4UHL - chain A; structure by X-ray diffraction, 2.50 A resolution.

[Chain A]
Name: Sterol 14-alpha demethylase
Organism: Homo sapiens
Notes: EC 1.14.13.70
Reference sequence: Q16850 (CP51A_HUMAN); residue numbers follow UniProt; this construct covers 61-503
Chain sequence (446 residues; numbered 58 to 503; the number before each row is that of its first residue):
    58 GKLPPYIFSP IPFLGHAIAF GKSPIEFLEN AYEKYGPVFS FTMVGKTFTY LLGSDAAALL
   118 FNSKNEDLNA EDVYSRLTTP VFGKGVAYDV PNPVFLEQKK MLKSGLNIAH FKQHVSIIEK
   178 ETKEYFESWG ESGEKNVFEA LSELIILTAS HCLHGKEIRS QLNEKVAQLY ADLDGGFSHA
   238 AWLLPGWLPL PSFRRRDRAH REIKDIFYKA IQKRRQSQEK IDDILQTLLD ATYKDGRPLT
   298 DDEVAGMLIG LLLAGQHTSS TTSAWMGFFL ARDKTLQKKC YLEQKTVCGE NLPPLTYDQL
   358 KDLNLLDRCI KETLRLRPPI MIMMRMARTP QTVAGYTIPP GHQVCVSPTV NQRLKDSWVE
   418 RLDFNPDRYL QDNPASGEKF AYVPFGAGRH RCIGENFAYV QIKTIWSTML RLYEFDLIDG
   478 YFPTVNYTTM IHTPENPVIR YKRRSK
Unresolved in the structure: 503
Construct notes: expression tag (58-60)
Metal / ion sites: heme Fe: Cys449 (together with VFV)
Residues lining bound ligands:
  - heme (HEM): Tyr131, Tyr145, Phe152, Lys156, Leu163, Leu210, Leu308, Ala311, Gly312, Thr315, Ser316, Thr319, Leu371, Pro376, Ile377, Met380, Arg382, Pro441, Phe442, Gly443, Arg446, His447, Arg448, Cys449, Ile450, Gly451, Phe454, Ala455, Ile459
  - VFV (N-[(1R)-1-(3,4'-difluorobiphenyl-4-yl)-2-(1H-imidazol-1-yl)ethyl]-4-(5-phenyl-1,3,4-oxadiazol-2-yl)benzamide), molecule 1: Phe77, Phe98, Met100, Val101, Phe105, Tyr107, Tyr131, His236, Trp239, Leu240, Ile377, Ile379, Met381, Cys402, Met487, Ile488
  - VFV, molecule 2: Val130, Tyr131, Leu134, Thr135, Phe139, Val143, Ala144, Tyr145, Phe152, Leu159, Phe234, Ser235, His236, Trp239, Met304, Gly307, Leu308, Leu310, Ala311, Thr315, Ile377, Cys449, Met487
From the paper describing this entry:
  - catalytic residues: His314 (citing earlier work)
  - specificity-determining residues: Leu310 (by similarity / conservation)
  - catalytic residues: Thr315 (by similarity / conservation)

[Overview]
Bound to chain A: heme and compound VFV. From the paper: catalytic residues His314 and Thr315; the specificity
determinant Leu310.
Chain A is Sterol 14-alpha demethylase (Homo sapiens); the structure, Human sterol 14-alpha demethylase
(CYP51) in complex with vfv in P1 space group, was determined by X-ray diffraction together with 4UHI from the
same study.
